7EWE - chains A and B; structure by X-ray diffraction, 3.41 A resolution.

Chain A (and B):
Protein: Putative antitoxin HigA2
From: Mycobacterium tuberculosis (strain ATCC 25618 / H37Rv)
Notes: chain B of this document is another copy of the same molecule, construct and numbering; everything in this record applies to it too
Reference sequence: O53467 (HIGA2_MYCTU); numbering as in UniProt (aligned over 1-101)
Chain sequence (101 residues; row label = number of the first residue in the row):
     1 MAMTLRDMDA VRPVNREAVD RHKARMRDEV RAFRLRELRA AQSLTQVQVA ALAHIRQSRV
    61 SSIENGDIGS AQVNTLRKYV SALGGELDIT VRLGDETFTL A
Unresolved in the structure: 1-30 (chain B: 1-30, 101)
Curated features (UniProtKB/Swiss-Prot):
  - DNA-binding region: Gln-46 to Asn-65 (H-T-H motif)
What the authors report for this chain:
  - conformationally variable residues (domain motion): His-54

Chain A / chain B interface:
Residue-residue contacts (47):
  Arg-31(A) / Phe-98(B)
  Arg-31(A) / Thr-99(B)  hydrogen bond (backbone-backbone)
  Arg-34(A) / Phe-98(B)
  Leu-38(A) / Phe-98(B)  hydrophobic
  Ile-68(A) / Val-73(B)
  Ile-68(A) / Leu-100(B)  hydrophobic
  Gly-69(A) / Gln-72(B)
  Gly-69(A) / Val-73(B)  hydrogen bond (backbone-backbone)
  Gly-69(A) / Asn-74(B)  hydrogen bond (backbone-backbone)
  Ser-70(A) / Gln-72(B)
  Ala-71(A) / Gln-72(B)
  Ala-71(A) / Val-73(B)  hydrogen bond (backbone-backbone)
  Gln-72(A) / Gly-69(B)
  Gln-72(A) / Ser-70(B)
  Gln-72(A) / Ala-71(B)
  Gln-72(A) / Gln-72(B)
  Val-73(A) / Ile-68(B)
  Val-73(A) / Gly-69(B)  hydrogen bond (backbone-backbone)
  Val-73(A) / Ala-71(B)  hydrogen bond (backbone-backbone)
  Asn-74(A) / Gly-69(B)  hydrogen bond (backbone-backbone)
  Arg-77(A) / Ile-68(B)
  Gly-85(A) / Arg-92(B)
  Gly-85(A) / Leu-93(B)
  Glu-86(A) / Val-91(B)
  Glu-86(A) / Arg-92(B)  salt bridge
  Leu-87(A) / Ile-89(B)  hydrophobic
  Leu-87(A) / Thr-90(B)
  Asp-88(A) / Asp-88(B)
  Asp-88(A) / Ile-89(B)
  Asp-88(A) / Thr-90(B)  hydrogen bond (backbone-backbone)
  Asp-88(A) / Arg-92(B)  salt bridge
  Ile-89(A) / Asp-88(B)
  Ile-89(A) / Ile-89(B)  hydrophobic
  Thr-90(A) / Leu-87(B)
  Thr-90(A) / Asp-88(B)  hydrogen bond (backbone-backbone)
  Thr-90(A) / Thr-90(B)
  Val-91(A) / Val-80(B)  hydrophobic
  Val-91(A) / Glu-86(B)
  Val-91(A) / Leu-87(B)  hydrophobic
  Arg-92(A) / Gly-85(B)
  Arg-92(A) / Glu-86(B)  salt bridge
  Arg-92(A) / Asp-88(B)  salt bridge
  Leu-93(A) / Leu-38(B)  hydrophobic
  Leu-93(A) / Leu-83(B)
  Phe-98(A) / Phe-33(B)  hydrophobic
  Thr-99(A) / Ala-32(B)
  Thr-99(A) / Phe-33(B)  hydrogen bond (backbone-backbone)
Other interface residues (no listed pair), chain A (25 interface residues in all): Leu-35, Val-80, Leu-100
Other interface residues (no listed pair), chain B (29 interface residues in all): Arg-31, Arg-34, Gln-42, Leu-76, Gly-84

Summary:
25 residues of chain A face 29 of chain B across their interface, with 10 hydrogen bonds and 4 salt bridges.
Polar contacts include Glu-86(A)/Arg-92(B), Asp-88(A)/Arg-92(B) and Arg-31(A)/Thr-99(B). The paper reports
conformational variability at His-54(A).
Both chains are Putative antitoxin HigA2 (Mycobacterium tuberculosis (strain ATCC 25618 / H37Rv)). Entry 7EWE
(Mycobacterium tuberculosis HigA2 (Form III)) was determined by X-ray diffraction (same publication as 7EWC
and 7EWD).
